8B1Y - chain A; structure by X-ray diffraction, 1.12 A resolution.

[Chain A]
Molecule: Chymotrypsin-like elastase family member 1
Organism: Sus scrofa
Notes: EC 3.4.21.36
Reference sequence: P00772 (CELA1_PIG); the construct lacks a stretch of the UniProt sequence and is renumbered around it, so the offset changes along the chain: -10 to 36 = UniProt 1-47; 37-65 = UniProt 51-79; 66-99 = UniProt 81-114; 100-145 = UniProt 117-162; 5 more segments
Chain sequence (266 residues; row label = number of the first residue in the row; note: 1 number in that range is skipped by the numbering (no residue carries it; nothing is unmodelled there); a row labelled like 36A-36C holds insertion residues (36A, then the next letters in order); numbers below 1 keep their minus sign (Met-10 is residue -10)):
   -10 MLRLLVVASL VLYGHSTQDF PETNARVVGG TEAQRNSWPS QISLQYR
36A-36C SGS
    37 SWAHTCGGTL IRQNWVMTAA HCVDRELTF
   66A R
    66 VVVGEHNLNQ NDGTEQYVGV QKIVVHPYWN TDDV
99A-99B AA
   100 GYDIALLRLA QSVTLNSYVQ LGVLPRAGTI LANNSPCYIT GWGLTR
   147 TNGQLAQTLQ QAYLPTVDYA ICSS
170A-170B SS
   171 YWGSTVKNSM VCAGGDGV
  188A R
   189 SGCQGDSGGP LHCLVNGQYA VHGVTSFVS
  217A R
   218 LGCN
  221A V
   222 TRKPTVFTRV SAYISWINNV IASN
Not modelled in the structure: -10 to 15
Cystine bridges: Cys42-Cys58, Cys136-Cys201, Cys168-Cys182, Cys191-Cys220
Covalent attachments: 1-cyclopropylcarbonylpyrazolo[4,3-c]pyridine-3-carbonitrile (OTO) linked to Ser195
Metal / ion sites: Ca2+: Glu70, Asn72, Gln75, Asp77, Glu80
Residues lining bound ligands: OTO (1-cyclopropylcarbonylpyrazolo[4,3-c]pyridine-3-carbonitrile): His57, Cys191, Gln192, Gly193, Asp194, Thr213, Ser214, Phe215, Val216

[In short]
Covalently linked compound OTO: at Ser195. Glu70, Asn72, Gln75, Asp77 and Glu80 form the Ca2+ site.
Chain A is Chymotrypsin-like elastase family member 1 (Sus scrofa); the structure, Structure of porcine
pancreatic elastase bound to a fragment of a 5-azaindazole inhibitor, was determined by X-ray diffraction,
deposited together with 8B04 and 8B53.
